Entry 7CH9 (electron microscopy, 3.50 A resolution); this record covers chains A and C of the 12 polymer chains in the assembly.

# Chain A (and C)
Protein: MlaD domain-containing protein
Organism: Pseudomonas aeruginosa (strain ATCC 15692 / DSM 22644 / CIP 104116 / JCM 14847 / LMG 12228 / 1C / PRS 101 / PAO1)
Notes: chain C of this document is another copy of the same molecule, construct and numbering; everything in this record applies to it too
UniProt: Q9HVW3 (Q9HVW3_PSEAE); residue numbers follow UniProt; this construct covers 1-157
Amino-acid sequence (157 residues; row label = number of the first residue in the row):
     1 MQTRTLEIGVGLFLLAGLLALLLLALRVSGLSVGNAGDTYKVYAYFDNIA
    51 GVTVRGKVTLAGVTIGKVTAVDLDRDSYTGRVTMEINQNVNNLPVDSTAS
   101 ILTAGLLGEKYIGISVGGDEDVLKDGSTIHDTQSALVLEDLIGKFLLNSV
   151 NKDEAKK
Not modelled in the structure: 1, 152-157 (chain C: 1-2, 151-157)
Small-molecule neighbours:
  - 3-sn-phosphatidic acid (LPP; 2-(hexadecanoyloxy)-1-[(phosphonooxy)methyl]ethyl hexadecanoate), molecule 1: L14, L18, L22, L23
  - 3-sn-phosphatidic acid (LPP), molecule 2: L138, I142, L146
  - 3-sn-phosphatidic acid (LPP), molecule 3: L141, F145, L146, S149, V150

# Interface between chain A and chain C
Residue-residue contacts - 31 pairs, chain A then chain C:
  D47(A) - A61(C)
  N48(A) - A61(C)
  N48(A) - G62(C)
  I49(A) - A61(C)  hydrogen bond (backbone-backbone)
  I49(A) - G62(C)
  I49(A) - V63(C)
  A50(A) - G62(C)
  A50(A) - Y111(C)
  V71(A) - V63(C)  hydrophobic
  D72(A) - V63(C)
  L73(A) - L60(C)  hydrophobic
  L73(A) - V63(C)  hydrophobic
  L73(A) - I65(C)  hydrophobic
  L73(A) - V90(C)  hydrophobic
  R75(A) - N89(C)
  Y78(A) - L60(C)
  Y78(A) - V116(C)  hydrophobic
  T79(A) - A61(C)
  G80(A) - A61(C)
  L106(A) - L106(C)  hydrophobic
  V137(A) - L102(C)  hydrophobic
  L138(A) - L106(C)  hydrophobic
  E139(A) - I101(C)
  E139(A) - L102(C)
  E139(A) - T103(C)  hydrogen bond
  E139(A) - L136(C)
  I142(A) - L136(C)  hydrophobic
  L146(A) - F145(C)
  L147(A) - F145(C)  hydrophobic
  N151(A) - F145(C)
  N151(A) - S149(C)  hydrogen bond
Also at the interface, not in a pair above, chain A (22 interface residues in all): L107, K110, V150
Also at the interface, not in a pair above, chain C (22 interface residues in all): N92, G105, L107, K110, L141, V150

# Summary
Chain A and chain C each contribute 22 residues to their interface, with 3 hydrogen bonds. Among the polar
pairs are E139(A)-T103(C), N151(A)-S149(C) and I49(A)-A61(C). Bound to chain A: 3 copies of 3-sn-phosphatidic
acid.
Both chains are MlaD domain-containing protein (Pseudomonas aeruginosa (strain ATCC 15692 / DSM 22644 / CIP
104116 / JCM 14847 / LMG 12228 / 1C / PRS 101 / PAO1)). Entry 7CH9 (Cryo-EM structure of P.aeruginosa MlaFEBD)
was determined by electron microscopy (same publication as 7CH8, 7CH6, 7CH7 and 7CHA).
